5BSR - chain A; structure by X-ray diffraction, 1.50 A resolution.

[Chain A]
Protein: 4-coumarate--CoA ligase 2
Organism: Nicotiana tabacum
Notes: EC 6.2.1.12
UniProtKB: O24146 (4CL2_TOBAC); residues 1-542 here = UniProt positions 1-542
Chain sequence (542 residues; numbered 1 to 542; the number before each row is that of its first residue):
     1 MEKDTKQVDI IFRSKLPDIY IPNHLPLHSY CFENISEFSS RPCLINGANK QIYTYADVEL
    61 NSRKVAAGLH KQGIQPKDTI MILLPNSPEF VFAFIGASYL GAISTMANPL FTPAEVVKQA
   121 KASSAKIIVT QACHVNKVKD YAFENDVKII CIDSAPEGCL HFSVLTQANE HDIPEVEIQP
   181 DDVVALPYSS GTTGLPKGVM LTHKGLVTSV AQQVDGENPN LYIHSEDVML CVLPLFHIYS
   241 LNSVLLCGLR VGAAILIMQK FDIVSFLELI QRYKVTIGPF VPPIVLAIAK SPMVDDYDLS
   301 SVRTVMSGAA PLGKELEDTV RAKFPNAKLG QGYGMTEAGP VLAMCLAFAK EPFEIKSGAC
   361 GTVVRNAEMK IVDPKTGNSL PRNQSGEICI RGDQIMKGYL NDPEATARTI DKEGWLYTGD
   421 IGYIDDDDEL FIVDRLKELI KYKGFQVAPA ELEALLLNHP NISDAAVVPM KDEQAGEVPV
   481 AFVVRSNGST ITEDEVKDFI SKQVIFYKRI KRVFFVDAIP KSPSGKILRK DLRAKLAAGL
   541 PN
Disordered / not traced: 1-8, 537-542
Small-molecule neighbours:
  - adenosine monophosphate (AMP): His237, Gly308, Ala309, Ala310, Pro311, Gly332, Tyr333, Gly334, Met335, Thr336, Glu337, Cys360, Thr418, Asp420, Ile432, Arg435, Lys437, Leu439, Lys441, Gln446
  - coenzyme A (COA): Leu110, Leu233, Pro234, His237, Tyr239, Lys260, Phe261, Val281, Pro283, Ile284, Ala309, Lys441, Tyr442, Lys443, Gly444, Phe445, Phe506, Arg509
Swiss-Prot annotation at these positions:
  - binding site (ATP): Ser189, Ser190, Gly191, Thr192, Thr193, Lys197, Gln331, Gly332, Thr336, Asp420, Arg435, Lys526
  - binding site ((E)-4-coumaroyl-AMP): Tyr239, Ser243, Ala309, Gly332, Thr336, Met344, Asp420, Arg435, Lys437, Lys441
  - binding site ((E)-caffeoyl-AMP): Tyr239, Ser243, Ala309, Gly332, Thr336, Met344, Asp420, Arg435, Lys437, Lys441
  - binding site ((E)-feruloyl-AMP): Tyr239, Ser243, Ala309, Gly332, Thr336, Met344, Asp420, Arg435, Lys437, Lys441
  - binding site (CoA): Lys260, Lys443, Gly444
  - binding site (AMP): Gly332, Thr336, Asp420, Lys437, Lys441, Gln446
  - mutagenesis: Thr193 (T193A: Reduced activity against 4-coumarate), Lys197 (K197A: Reduced activity against 4-coumarate), His237 (H237A: Strongly reduced activity against 4-coumarate), Tyr239 (Y239A: Strongly reduced activity against 4-coumarate; Y239F: Reduced activity against 4-coumarate), Thr336 (T336A: Strongly reduced activity against 4-coumarate), Val341 (V341G: Reduced activity against 4-coumarate; Reduced activity against 4-coumarate, but acquired ability to use sinapate as substrate), Met344 (M344A: Reduced activity against 4-coumarate), Arg435 (R435A: Strongly reduced activity against 4-coumarate), Lys441 (K441A: Abolished activity against 4-coumarate), Lys443 (K443A: Normal activity against 4-coumarate), Lys526 (K526A: Abolished activity against 4-coumarate)

[Overview]
Bound to chain A: coenzyme A and adenosine monophosphate. UniProt lists 12 ATP-binding residues, 10
(E)-4-coumaroyl-AMP-binding residues, 10 (E)-caffeoyl-AMP-binding residues and 10 (E)-feruloyl-AMP-binding
residues.
Chain A is 4-coumarate--CoA ligase 2 (Nicotiana tabacum); the structure, Crystal structure of 4-coumarate:CoA
ligase complexed with adenosine monophosphate and Coenzyme A, was determined by X-ray diffraction (same
publication as 5BSM, 5BST, 5BSU, 5BSV and 5BSW).
